Entry 5ZZ1 (X-ray diffraction, 1.91 A resolution); this record covers chains C and D of the 4 polymer chains in the assembly.

[Chain C (and D)]
Protein: Catalase
From: Mycothermus thermophilus
Notes: EC 1.11.1.6; chain D of this document is another copy of the same molecule, construct and numbering; everything in this record applies to it too
UniProt: M4GGR7 (M4GGR7_9PEZI); residues 0-698 here correspond to UniProt positions 1-699 (UniProt number = residue number + 1)
Amino-acid sequence (719 residues; numbered -20 to 698; the number before each row is that of its first residue; numbers below 1 keep their minus sign (Gly-20 is residue -20)):
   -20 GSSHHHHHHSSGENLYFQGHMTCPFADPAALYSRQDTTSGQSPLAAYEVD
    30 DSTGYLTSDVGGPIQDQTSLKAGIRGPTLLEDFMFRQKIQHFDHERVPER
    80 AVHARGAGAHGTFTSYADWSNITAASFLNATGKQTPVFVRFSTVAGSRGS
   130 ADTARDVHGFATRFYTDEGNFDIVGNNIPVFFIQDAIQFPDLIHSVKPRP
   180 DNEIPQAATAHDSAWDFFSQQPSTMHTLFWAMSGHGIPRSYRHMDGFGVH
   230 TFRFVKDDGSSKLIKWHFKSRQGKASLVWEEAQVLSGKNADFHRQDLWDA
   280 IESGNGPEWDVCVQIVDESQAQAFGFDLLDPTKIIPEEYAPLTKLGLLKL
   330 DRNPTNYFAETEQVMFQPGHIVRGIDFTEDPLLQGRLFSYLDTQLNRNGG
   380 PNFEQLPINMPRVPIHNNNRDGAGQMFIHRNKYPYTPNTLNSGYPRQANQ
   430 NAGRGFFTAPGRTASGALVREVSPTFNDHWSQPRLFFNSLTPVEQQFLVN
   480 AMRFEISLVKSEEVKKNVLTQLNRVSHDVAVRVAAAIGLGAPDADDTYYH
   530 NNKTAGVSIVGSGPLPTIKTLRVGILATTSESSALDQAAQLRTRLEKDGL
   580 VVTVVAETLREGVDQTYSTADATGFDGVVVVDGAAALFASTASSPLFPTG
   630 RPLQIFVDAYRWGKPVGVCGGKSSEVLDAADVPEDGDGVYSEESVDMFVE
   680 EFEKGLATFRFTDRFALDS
Unresolved in the structure: -20 to 20
Differences from the reference sequence: expression tag (-20 to -1)
Bound ions: cis-heme d hydroxychlorin gamma-spirolactone Fe near Tyr369 (its only coordinating residue here)
Ligand contacts:
  - 3-amino-1,2,4-triazole (3TR), molecule 1: Pro158, Trp209, Phe226, His246, Gln293, Ile313, Ile314, Pro315, Glu316, Val536
  - 3-amino-1,2,4-triazole (3TR), molecule 2: Trp258, Glu259, Asn479
  - 3-amino-1,2,4-triazole (3TR), molecule 3: Ser597, Pro624, Leu625, Phe626, Pro627
  - cis-heme d hydroxychlorin gamma-spirolactone (HDD), molecule 1: Ile68, Phe71, Asp72
  - cis-heme d hydroxychlorin gamma-spirolactone (HDD), molecule 2: Arg79, Ala80, Val81, His82, Arg119, Ser121, Gly138, Phe139, Ala140, Val153, Gly154, Asn155, Phe160, Ala165, Phe168, Val228, His229, Val343, Phe345, Leu361, Gly364, Arg365, Ser368, Tyr369, Thr372, Gln373, Arg376
What the authors report for this chain:
  - binding site for 3-amino-1,2,4-triazole: Pro158, His246, Gln293, Ile313, Ile314, Glu316, Val536
  - mutagenesis - P158W, Q293W: decreased expression
  - mutagenesis - H246W, I314F, L321A, V536W: decreased catalytic activity on catechol
  - mutagenesis - V536A: unchanged catalytic activity
  - mutagenesis - H246W, I313F, I314F, E316F, E316H, L321A: unchanged catalytic activity on catalase
  - mutagenesis - V536W: increased catalytic activity on catalase

[Interface between chain C and chain D]
Residue-residue contacts - 73 pairs, chain C then chain D:
  Ala51(C) with Ala51(D), hydrophobic
  Pro56(C) with Leu58(D), hydrophobic
  Thr57(C) with Leu58(D); Leu59(D), hydrogen bond (backbone-backbone)
  Leu58(C) with Pro56(D), hydrophobic; Thr57(D); Leu58(D), hydrophobic
  Leu59(C) with Thr57(D), hydrogen bond (backbone-backbone); Leu59(D); Phe64(D), hydrophobic
  Phe64(C) with Leu59(D), hydrophobic
  Asp170(C) with Tyr414(D); Thr415(D), hydrogen bond (side chain-backbone)
  His173(C) with Asn397(D); Pro413(D), hydrogen bond (side chain-backbone)
  Ser174(C) with Tyr414(D)
  Arg178(C) with Lys411(D); Tyr412(D)
  Pro179(C) with Lys411(D); Pro413(D)
  Asp180(C) with Lys411(D)
  Asp191(C) with Leu419(D)
  Ser192(C) with Tyr414(D)
  Asp195(C) with Tyr414(D), hydrogen bond; Asn417(D); Thr418(D), hydrogen bond; Leu419(D), hydrogen bond (side chain-backbone)
  Phe196(C) with Thr415(D); Pro416(D)
  Gln199(C) with Pro416(D); Thr418(D)
  Gln200(C) with Pro416(D)
  Phe367(C) with Phe367(D), hydrophobic
  Asp371(C) with Leu374(D)
  Leu374(C) with Asp371(D)
  Asn397(C) with His173(D)
  Lys411(C) with Arg178(D); Pro179(D); Asp180(D)
  Tyr412(C) with Arg178(D)
  Pro413(C) with His173(D), hydrogen bond (backbone-side chain); Pro179(D)
  Tyr414(C) with Asp170(D); Ser174(D); Ser192(D); Asp195(D), hydrogen bond
  Thr415(C) with Asp170(D), hydrogen bond (backbone-side chain); Phe196(D)
  Pro416(C) with Phe196(D); Gln199(D); Gln200(D)
  Asn417(C) with Asp195(D)
  Thr418(C) with Asp195(D), hydrogen bond; Gln199(D)
  Leu419(C) with Asp191(D); Asp195(D), hydrogen bond (backbone-side chain); Val493(D), hydrophobic
  Thr437(C) with Arg449(D), hydrogen bond
  Arg441(C) with Ala446(D); Leu447(D), hydrogen bond (backbone-backbone)
  Thr442(C) with Gly445(D); Leu447(D)
  Ala443(C) with Ala443(D); Ser444(D); Gly445(D), hydrogen bond (backbone-backbone)
  Ser444(C) with Ala443(D); Ser444(D)
  Gly445(C) with Thr442(D); Ala443(D), hydrogen bond (backbone-backbone)
  Ala446(C) with Arg441(D)
  Leu447(C) with Arg441(D), hydrogen bond (backbone-backbone)
  Arg449(C) with Thr437(D), hydrogen bond
  Val493(C) with Leu419(D), hydrophobic
Also at the interface, not in a pair above, chain C (47 interface residues in all): Glu60, Arg65, Glu358, Arg399, Ser490, Asn496
Also at the interface, not in a pair above, chain D (47 interface residues in all): Glu60, Arg65, Glu358, Arg399, Ser490, Asn496

[Overview]
Chain C and chain D each contribute 47 residues to their interface; the contacts include 18 hydrogen bonds.
Polar pairs include Asp170(C)-Thr415(D), His173(C)-Pro413(D) and Asp195(C)-Tyr414(D). From the paper: a
binding site for 3-amino-1,2,4-triazole at Pro158(C), His246(C) and Gln293(C) among others; H246W, I314F and
L321A of chain C, among others, reduce catalytic activity on catechol; 10 substitutions were tested in all.
Chain C and chain D are both Catalase (Mycothermus thermophilus); the structure, Probing the active center of
catalase-phenol oxidase from Scytalidium thermophilum, was determined by X-ray diffraction, deposited together
with 5Y17, 5XY4 and 5XVZ.
